Entry 6WUS (X-ray diffraction, 2.76 A resolution); this record covers chains A and B.

== Chain A ==
Protein: Metal transporter CNNM2
From: Mus musculus
UniProt: Q3TWN3 (CNNM2_MOUSE); residues 430-580 here = UniProt positions 430-580
Chain sequence (153 residues; each row starts with the number of its first residue):
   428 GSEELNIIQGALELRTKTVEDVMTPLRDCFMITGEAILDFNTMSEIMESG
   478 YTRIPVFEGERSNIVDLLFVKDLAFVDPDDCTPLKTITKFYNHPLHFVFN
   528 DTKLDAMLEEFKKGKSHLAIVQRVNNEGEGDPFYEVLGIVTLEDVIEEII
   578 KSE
Disordered / not traced: 428, 579-580
Construct notes: expression tag (428-429)

== Chain B ==
Protein: Protein tyrosine phosphatase type IVA 1
From: Mus musculus
Notes: EC 3.1.3.48
UniProt: Q63739 (TP4A1_MOUSE); residues 7-160 here = UniProt positions 7-160
Chain sequence (164 residues; row label = number of the first residue in the row; numbers below 1 keep their minus sign (Met-3 is residue -3)):
    -3 MGSSHHHHHHPAPVEVTYKNMRFLITHNPTNATLNKFIEELKKYGVTTIV
    47 RVCEATYDTTLVEKEGIHVLDWPFDDGAPPSNQIVDDWLSLVKIKFREEP
    97 GCCIAVHDVAGLGRAPVLVALALIEGGMKYEDAVQFIRQKRRGAFNSKQL
   147 LYLEKYRPKMRLRF
Disordered / not traced: -3 to 6, 158-160
Construct notes: initiating methionine (-3); expression tag (-2 to 6); engineered mutation Asp104 (Cys in Q63739)

== Chain A / chain B interface ==
Residue-residue contacts (23):
  Phe526(A) - Arg138(B)
  Asp528(A) - Arg138(B)  salt bridge
  Val551(A) - Gly139(B)
  Asn553(A) - Phe141(B)
  Glu556(A) - Asp72(B)
  Gly557(A) - Asp72(B)
  Gly557(A) - Gly73(B)
  Gly557(A) - Asn142(B)  hydrogen bond (backbone-side chain)
  Asp558(A) - Asp72(B)  hydrogen bond (backbone-side chain)
  Asp558(A) - Gly73(B)  hydrogen bond (side chain-backbone)
  Asp558(A) - Asp104(B)
  Asp558(A) - Gly109(B)
  Asp558(A) - Arg110(B)  salt bridge
  Asp558(A) - Asn142(B)
  Asp558(A) - Gln145(B)  hydrogen bond
  Pro559(A) - Leu108(B)
  Pro559(A) - Gly139(B)
  Pro559(A) - Phe141(B)
  Pro559(A) - Asn142(B)
  Tyr561(A) - Pro7(B)  hydrophobic
  Tyr561(A) - Leu108(B)
  Tyr561(A) - Arg137(B)
  Tyr561(A) - Arg138(B)  hydrogen bond (side chain-backbone)
Also at the interface, not in a pair above, chain A (12 interface residues in all): Asn527, Gly555, Phe560
Also at the interface, not in a pair above, chain B (15 interface residues in all): Ala140, Ser143

== Overview ==
12 residues of chain A face 15 of chain B across their interface, with 5 hydrogen bonds and 2 salt bridges.
Polar contacts include Asp528(A)-Arg138(B), Asp558(A)-Arg110(B) and Gly557(A)-Asn142(B).
Chain A is Metal transporter CNNM2 and chain B is Protein tyrosine phosphatase type IVA 1, both from Mus
musculus; the structure, Crystal structure of PRL-1 phosphatase C104D mutant in complex with the Bateman
domain of CNNM2 magnesium ..., was determined by X-ray diffraction.
